9B42 - chains C and D of the 19 polymer chains in the assembly; structure by electron microscopy, 3.50 A resolution.

== Chain C (and D) ==
Name: gp29 Collar
Source organism: Pseudomonas virus Pa193
Notes: chain D of this document is another copy of the same molecule, construct and numbering; everything in this record applies to it too
UniProtKB: A0A5P1KV91 (A0A5P1KV91_9CAUD); numbering as in UniProt (aligned over 1-132)
Chain sequence (132 residues; numbered 1 to 132; the number before each row is that of its first residue):
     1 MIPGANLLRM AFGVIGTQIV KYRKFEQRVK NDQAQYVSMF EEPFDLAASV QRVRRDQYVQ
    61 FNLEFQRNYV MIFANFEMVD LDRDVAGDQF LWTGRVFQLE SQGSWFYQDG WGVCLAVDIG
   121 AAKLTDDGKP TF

== Interface between chain C and chain D ==
Residue-residue contacts - 28 pairs, chain C then chain D:
  Val14(C) with Met1(D)
  Ile15(C) with Ile2(D), hydrophobic; Pro3(D), hydrophobic
  Gly16(C) with Met1(D); Pro3(D)
  Gln18(C) with Gln108(D)
  Val50(C) with Gln108(D), hydrogen bond (backbone-side chain)
  Gln51(C) with Trp105(D); Gln108(D)
  Arg52(C) with Gly103(D); Ser104(D); Trp105(D); Gln108(D)
  Arg54(C) with Ser101(D), hydrogen bond
  Arg55(C) with Ser101(D), hydrogen bond (backbone-side chain); Gln102(D), hydrogen bond (backbone-backbone)
  Gln57(C) with Leu81(D); Glu100(D), hydrogen bond
  Glu64(C) with Leu81(D)
  Phe65(C) with Leu81(D); Arg83(D)
  Gln66(C) with Asp80(D), hydrogen bond; Leu81(D); Gln102(D)
  Asn68(C) with Gln102(D)
  Trp92(C) with Tyr107(D), hydrophobic; Gln108(D)
  Thr93(C) with Tyr107(D)
Also at the interface, not in a pair above, chain C (18 interface residues in all): Val53, Asp56
Also at the interface, not in a pair above, chain D (15 interface residues in all): Leu115

== Overview ==
18 residues of chain C and 15 residues of chain D are in contact; the contacts include 6 hydrogen bonds. Polar
pairs include Val50(C)-Gln108(D), Arg54(C)-Ser101(D) and Arg55(C)-Ser101(D).
Chain C and chain D are both gp29 Collar (Pseudomonas virus Pa193); the structure, Pseudomonas phage Pa193
neck and extended tail (collar, gateway, tail tube, and sheath proteins), was determined by electron
microscopy, deposited together with 9B40 and 9B41.
